Entry 8A8G (X-ray diffraction, 1.97 A resolution); this record covers chain A.

[Chain A]
Protein: ATP sulfurylase from Methanothermococcus thermolithotrophicus
Source organism: Methanothermococcus thermolithotrophicus DSM 2095
Notes: EC 2.7.7.4
Sequence (385 residues; each row starts with the number of its first residue; numbers below 1 keep their minus sign (Gly-2 is residue -2)):
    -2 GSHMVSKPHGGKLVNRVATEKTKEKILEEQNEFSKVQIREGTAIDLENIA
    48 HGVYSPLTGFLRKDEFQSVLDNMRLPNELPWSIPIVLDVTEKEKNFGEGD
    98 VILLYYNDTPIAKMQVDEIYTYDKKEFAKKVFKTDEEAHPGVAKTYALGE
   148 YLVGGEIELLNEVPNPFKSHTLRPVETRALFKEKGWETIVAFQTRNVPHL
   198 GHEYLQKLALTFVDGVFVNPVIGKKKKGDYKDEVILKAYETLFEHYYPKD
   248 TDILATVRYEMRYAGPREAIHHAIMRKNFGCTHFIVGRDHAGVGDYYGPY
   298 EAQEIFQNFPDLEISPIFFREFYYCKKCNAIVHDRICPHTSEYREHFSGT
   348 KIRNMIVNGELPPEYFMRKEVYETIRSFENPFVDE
Unresolved in the structure: -2 to 0
Bound ions: Zn2+: Cys322, Cys325, Cys334, His336

[Overview]
The Zn2+ site is built by Cys322, Cys325, Cys334 and His336.
Chain A is ATP sulfurylase from Methanothermococcus thermolithotrophicus (Methanothermococcus
thermolithotrophicus DSM 2095); the structure, ATP sulfurylase from Methanothermococcus thermolithotrophicus -
orthorhombic form, was determined by X-ray diffraction, deposited together with 8A8D, 8A8H, 8A8K and 8A8O.
